Entry 8J4B (X-ray diffraction, 2.00 A resolution); this record covers chains A and B of the 4 polymer chains in the assembly.

# Chain A
Name: Sequence-variable mosaic (SVM) signal sequence domain-containing protein
Organism: Onion yellows phytoplasma OY-M
UniProtKB: Q6YQ57 (Q6YQ57_ONYPE); numbering as in UniProt (aligned over 33-135)
Amino-acid sequence (104 residues; numbered 32 to 135; the number before each row is that of its first residue):
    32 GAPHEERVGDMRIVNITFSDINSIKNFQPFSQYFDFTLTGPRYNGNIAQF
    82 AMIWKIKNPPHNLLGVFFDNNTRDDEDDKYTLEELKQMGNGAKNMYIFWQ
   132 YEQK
Disordered / not traced: 32-36
Construct notes: expression tag (32)
What the authors report for this chain:
  - specificity-determining residues: Thr68, Ile84

# Chain B
Name: Squamosa promoter-binding-like protein 13A
Organism: Arabidopsis thaliana
UniProtKB: B9DI20 (SP13A_ARATH); numbering as in UniProt (aligned over 98-162)
Amino-acid sequence (66 residues; numbered 97 to 162; the number before each row is that of its first residue):
    97 GMPICLVDGCDSDFSNCREYHKRHKVCDVHSKTPVVTINGHKQRFCQQCS
   147 RFHALEEFDEGKRSCR
Disordered / not traced: 97-98
Construct notes: expression tag (97)
Ion coordination: Zn2+ site 1: Cys101, Cys106, Cys123, His126; Zn2+ site 2: Cys142, Cys145, His149, Cys161
Curated features (UniProtKB/Swiss-Prot):
  - zinc finger: Met98 (SBP-type)
  - motif: Lys158 to Arg162 (Bipartite nuclear localization signal)
  - binding site (Zn(2+)): Cys101, Cys106, Cys123, His126, Cys142, Cys145, His149, Cys161

# Interface between chain A and chain B
Pairs across the interface (26):
  Asp66(A) with Glu115(B)
  Arg73(A) with Arg114(B)
  Gly76(A) with Gln143(B), hydrogen bond (backbone-side chain)
  Asn77(A) with Tyr116(B), hydrogen bond; Gln143(B), hydrogen bond (side chain-backbone); Ser146(B), hydrogen bond
  Ala79(A) with Tyr116(B), hydrophobic; His120(B); Ser146(B)
  Gln80(A) with Tyr116(B); His120(B)
  Phe81(A) with Glu115(B); Tyr116(B); Arg119(B)
  Ile84(A) with Arg114(B), hydrogen bond (backbone-side chain); His117(B)
  Trp85(A) with Arg114(B); Lys128(B)
  Thr103(A) with Gln143(B); Gln144(B)
  Arg104(A) with Gln143(B), hydrogen bond (backbone-side chain)
  Asp106(A) with Lys128(B), hydrogen bond (backbone-side chain); Gln143(B), hydrogen bond; Arg159(B), salt bridge
  Glu107(A) with Lys128(B), salt bridge
  Asp108(A) with Arg114(B), salt bridge
Other interface residues (no listed pair), chain A (17 interface residues in all): Leu69, Ile78, Ala82
Other interface residues (no listed pair), chain B (12 interface residues in all): Ser160

# Overview
17 residues of chain A face 12 of chain B across their interface; the contacts include 8 hydrogen bonds and 3
salt bridges. Polar contacts include Asp106(A)-Arg159(B), Glu107(A)-Lys128(B) and Asp108(A)-Arg114(B).
Cys101(B), Cys106(B), Cys123(B) and His126(B) form the Zn2+ site 1. From UniProt: 8 Zn2+-binding residues on
chain B. From the paper: specificity determinants Thr68(A) and Ile84(A).
Chain A is Sequence-variable mosaic (SVM) signal sequence domain-containing protein (Onion yellows phytoplasma
OY-M) and chain B is Squamosa promoter-binding-like protein 13A (Arabidopsis thaliana); the structure, Crystal
structure of OY phytoplasma SAP05 in complex with AtSPL13, was determined by X-ray diffraction, deposited
together with 8J48, 8J49 and 8J4A.
